Entry 5MEO (X-ray diffraction, 1.77 A resolution); this record covers chains A and C of the 3 polymer chains in the assembly.

[Chain A]
Name: HLA class I histocompatibility antigen, A-2 alpha chain
Organism: Homo sapiens
UniProt: P01892 (1A02_HUMAN); residues 1-276 here correspond to UniProt positions 25-300 (UniProt number = residue number + 24)
Sequence (276 residues; each row starts with the number of its first residue):
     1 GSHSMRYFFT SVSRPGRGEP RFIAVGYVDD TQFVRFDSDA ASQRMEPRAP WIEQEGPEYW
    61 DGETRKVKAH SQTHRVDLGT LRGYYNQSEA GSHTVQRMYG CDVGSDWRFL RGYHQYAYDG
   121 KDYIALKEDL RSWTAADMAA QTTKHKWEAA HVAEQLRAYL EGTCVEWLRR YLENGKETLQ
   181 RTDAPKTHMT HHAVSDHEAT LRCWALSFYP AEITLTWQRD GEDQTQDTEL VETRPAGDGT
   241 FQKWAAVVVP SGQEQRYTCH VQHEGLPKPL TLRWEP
Cystine bridges: Cys-101/Cys-164, Cys-203/Cys-259

[Chain C]
Name: Ile-leu-gly-lys-phe-leu-his-arg-leu
Organism: Homo sapiens
Sequence (9 residues; row label = number of the first residue in the row):
     1 ILGKFLHRL

[Interface between chain A and chain C]
Contacting residue pairs - 43 pairs, chain A then chain C:
  Met-5(A) with Ile-1(C)
  Tyr-7(A) with Ile-1(C), hydrogen bond (side chain-backbone); Leu-2(C), hydrogen bond (side chain-backbone)
  Phe-9(A) with Leu-2(C), hydrophobic
  Met-45(A) with Leu-2(C), hydrophobic
  Tyr-59(A) with Ile-1(C), hydrophobic
  Glu-63(A) with Ile-1(C); Leu-2(C), hydrogen bond (side chain-backbone)
  Lys-66(A) with Ile-1(C); Leu-2(C), hydrogen bond (side chain-backbone); Gly-3(C)
  Val-67(A) with Leu-2(C)
  His-70(A) with Gly-3(C); Phe-5(C)
  Thr-73(A) with His-7(C)
  Asp-77(A) with Arg-8(C); Leu-9(C), hydrogen bond (side chain-backbone)
  Thr-80(A) with Leu-9(C)
  Leu-81(A) with Leu-9(C), hydrophobic
  Tyr-84(A) with Leu-9(C), hydrogen bond (side chain-backbone)
  Arg-97(A) with His-7(C)
  Tyr-99(A) with Leu-2(C); Gly-3(C), hydrogen bond (side chain-backbone); Phe-5(C)
  His-114(A) with His-7(C), hydrogen bond
  Tyr-116(A) with Leu-9(C), hydrophobic
  Thr-143(A) with Leu-9(C), hydrogen bond (side chain-backbone)
  Lys-146(A) with Arg-8(C), hydrogen bond (side chain-backbone); Leu-9(C), hydrogen bond (side chain-backbone)
  Trp-147(A) with His-7(C); Arg-8(C), hydrogen bond (side chain-backbone); Leu-9(C), hydrophobic
  Val-152(A) with His-7(C)
  Gln-155(A) with Lys-4(C), hydrogen bond (side chain-backbone); Phe-5(C)
  Leu-156(A) with Phe-5(C), hydrophobic
  Tyr-159(A) with Ile-1(C), hydrogen bond (side chain-backbone); Leu-2(C); Gly-3(C); Phe-5(C), hydrophobic
  Thr-163(A) with Ile-1(C)
  Trp-167(A) with Ile-1(C)
  Tyr-171(A) with Ile-1(C), hydrogen bond (side chain-backbone)
Other interface residues (no listed pair), chain A (32 interface residues in all): Ala-69, Val-76, Tyr-123, Ile-124
Other interface residues (no listed pair), chain C (9 interface residues in all): Leu-6
The authors on this interface:
  - interface residues, chain C: Leu-2(C), Leu-9(C)

[In short]
Chain A and chain C form an interface of 32 and 9 residues respectively, with 15 hydrogen bonds. Polar pairs
include Tyr-7(A)/Ile-1(C), Tyr-7(A)/Leu-2(C) and Glu-63(A)/Leu-2(C). The paper reports interface residues
Leu-2(C) and Leu-9(C).
Chain A is HLA class I histocompatibility antigen, A-2 alpha chain and chain C is
Ile-leu-gly-lys-phe-leu-his-arg-leu, both from Homo sapiens; the structure, Human Leukocyte Antigen presenting
ILGKFLHRL, was determined by X-ray diffraction together with 5MEN, 5MEP, 5MEQ and 5MER from the same study.
